Entry 2P7C (solution NMR); this record covers chains A and B of the 3 polymer chains in the assembly.

# Chain A
Molecule: Strand 1 of Twelve base-pair DNA
Sequence (12 nucleotides; numbered 1 to 12; the number before each row is that of its first residue):
     1 AAAGTATTAC AT

# Chain B
Name: Penicillinase repressor
Organism: Bacillus licheniformis
Notes: fragment: n-terminal domain
UniProt: P06555 (BLAI_BACLI); residues 1-82 here = UniProt positions 1-82
Amino-acid sequence (82 residues; each row starts with the number of its first residue):
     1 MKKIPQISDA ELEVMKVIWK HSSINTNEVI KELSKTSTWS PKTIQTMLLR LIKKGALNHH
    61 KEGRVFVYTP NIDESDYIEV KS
Curated features (UniProtKB/Swiss-Prot):
  - DNA-binding region: Gln6 to Pro70 (H-T-H motif)
Reported in the primary citation:
  - conformationally variable residues: Glu62, Gly63, Arg64, Val65, Phe66
  - binding site for Strand 2 of Twelve base-pair DNA: Trp39, Thr43, Thr46, Arg50, Lys54, Arg64
  - binding site for Strand 1 of Twelve base-pair DNA (chain A): Thr26, Asn27, Gln45, Phe66

# Chain A / chain B interface
Contacting residue pairs (20):
  DT5(A) with Asn25(B), sugar contact; Thr26(B), sugar contact; Asn27(B), phosphate contact; Val65(B), phosphate contact
  DA6(A) with Asn25(B), phosphate contact; Thr26(B), phosphate contact; Asn27(B), phosphate contact; Val65(B), phosphate contact; Phe66(B), phosphate contact
  DT7(A) with Thr26(B), base contact; Gln45(B), base contact; Lys61(B), phosphate contact; Phe66(B), phosphate contact; Tyr68(B), base contact
  DT8(A) with Gln45(B), base contact; Leu49(B), base contact; His59(B), phosphate contact
  DA9(A) with Leu49(B), base contact
  DC10(A) with Arg50(B), base contact
  DA11(A) with Arg50(B), base contact

# In short
7 residues of chain A face 11 of chain B across their interface. From the paper: a binding site for Strand 2
of Twelve base-pair DNA at Trp39(B), Thr43(B) and Thr46(B) among others; a binding site for Strand 1 of Twelve
base-pair DNA (chain A) at Thr26(B), Asn27(B) and Gln45(B) among others.
Chain A is Strand 1 of Twelve base-pair DNA and chain B is Penicillinase repressor (Bacillus licheniformis);
the structure, Solution structure of the bacillus licheniformis BlaI monomeric form in complex with the blaP
half-operator, was determined by solution NMR.
